Entry 8K0K (X-ray diffraction, 3.00 A resolution); this record covers chains B and J of the 10 polymer chains in the assembly.

== Chain B ==
Molecule: Csy2
From: Vibrio phage ICP1_2011_A
UniProtKB: M1QWL5 (M1QWL5_9CAUD); numbering as in UniProt (aligned over 1-248)
Amino-acid sequence (248 residues; each row starts with the number of its first residue):
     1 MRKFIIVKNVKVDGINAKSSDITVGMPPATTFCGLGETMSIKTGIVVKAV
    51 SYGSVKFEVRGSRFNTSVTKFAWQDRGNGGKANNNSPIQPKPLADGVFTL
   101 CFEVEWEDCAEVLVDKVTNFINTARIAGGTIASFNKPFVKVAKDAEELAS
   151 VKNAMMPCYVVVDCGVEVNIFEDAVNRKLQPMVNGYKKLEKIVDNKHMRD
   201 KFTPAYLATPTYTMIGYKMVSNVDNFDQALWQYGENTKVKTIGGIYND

== Chain J ==
Molecule: 60-nt RNA strand
From: Vibrio phage ICP1_2011_A
Sequence (60 nucleotides; each row starts with the number of its first residue; numbers below 1 keep their minus sign (C-7 is residue -7)):
    -7 CUUAAAGAGUCAACCCUUUGCUUAUCUUCCCUAUUUAAAUGUUAGCAGCC
    43 GCAUAGGCUG

== Chain B / chain J interface ==
Contacting residue pairs (37):
  Asn16(B) - A-4(J)  phosphate contact
  Asn16(B) - A-3(J)  phosphate contact
  Lys18(B) - U-5(J)  hydrogen bond to the sugar
  Ser19(B) - U-5(J)  base contact
  Ser20(B) - U-5(J)  base contact
  Asp21(B) - U-5(J)  base contact
  Thr30(B) - U-5(J)  hydrogen bond to the phosphate
  Thr31(B) - U-6(J)  phosphate contact
  Thr31(B) - U-5(J)  hydrogen bond to the phosphate
  Gly34(B) - C-7(J)  sugar contact
  Gly34(B) - U-6(J)  sugar contact
  Leu35(B) - U-6(J)  base contact
  Glu37(B) - C-7(J)  phosphate contact
  Thr38(B) - C-7(J)  hydrogen bond to the sugar
  Thr38(B) - U-6(J)  base contact
  Lys70(B) - G-1(J)  hydrogen bond to the sugar
  Lys70(B) - G1(J)  base contact
  Phe71(B) - G-1(J)  stacking on the base
  Ala72(B) - G-1(J)  hydrogen bond to the base
  Gln74(B) - A-2(J)  hydrogen bond to the sugar
  Gln74(B) - G-1(J)  base contact
  Asn85(B) - G1(J)  base contact
  Lys91(B) - A-2(J)  hydrogen bond to the base
  Lys91(B) - G-1(J)  hydrogen bond to the base
  Ala124(B) - U-6(J)  base contact
  Arg125(B) - U-6(J)  hydrogen bond to the base
  Arg125(B) - A-3(J)  salt bridge to the phosphate
  Arg125(B) - A-2(J)  salt bridge to the phosphate
  Ile126(B) - U-6(J)  base contact
  Ala127(B) - U-6(J)  hydrogen bond to the base
  Gly128(B) - A-3(J)  phosphate contact
  Tyr186(B) - U-5(J)  base contact
  Arg199(B) - U-6(J)  salt bridge to the phosphate
  Arg199(B) - A-4(J)  base contact
  Asp200(B) - C-7(J)  base contact
  Pro210(B) - U-5(J)  base contact
  Tyr233(B) - C-7(J)  hydrogen bond to the phosphate
Other interface residues (no listed pair), chain B (30 interface residues in all): Pro28, Ile41, Thr69
Other interface residues (no listed pair), chain J (9 interface residues in all): A0

== In short ==
30 residues of chain B face 9 of chain J across their interface, with 12 hydrogen bonds, 3 salt bridges and 1
aromatic stacking contact. Polar pairs include Ala72(B)-G-1(J), Lys91(B)-A-2(J) and Lys91(B)-G-1(J).
Chain B is Csy2 and chain J is a 60-nt RNA strand, both from Vibrio phage ICP1_2011_A; the structure, Crystal
structure of Csy complex, was determined by X-ray diffraction together with 8K28, 8K0H and 8K0J from the same
study.
